Entry 6Z5S (electron microscopy, 2.65 A resolution); this record covers chains C and D of the 32 polymer chains in the assembly.

[Chain C]
Molecule: Light-harvesting complex 1 alpha chain
From: Rhodopseudomonas palustris (strain ATCC BAA-98 / CGA009)
UniProt: Q6N9L4 (Q6N9L4_RHOPA); residues 1-63 here = UniProt positions 1-63
Sequence (63 residues; each row starts with the number of its first residue):
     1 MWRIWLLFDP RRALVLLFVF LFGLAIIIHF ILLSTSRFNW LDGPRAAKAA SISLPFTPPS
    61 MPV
Disordered / not traced: 47-63
Modified residues: Met1 (N-formylmethionine; FME)
Ligand contacts:
  - 6PL ((4S,7R)-4-hydroxy-N,N,N-trimethyl-9-oxo-7-[(palmitoyloxy)methyl]-3,5,8-trioxa-4-phosphahexacosan-1-aminium 4-oxide): Phe8, Arg12, Ala13, Leu16, Leu17, Val19, Phe20
  - bacteriochlorophyll a (BCL), molecule 1: Phe18, Val19, Leu21, Phe22, Ala25, His29, Leu32, Trp40
  - bacteriochlorophyll a (BCL), molecule 2: Leu21, Leu24, Ala25, Ile28, His29, Leu32, Phe38
  - spirilloxanthin (CRT), molecule 1: Met1, Arg3, Ile4, Leu6, Leu7
  - spirilloxanthin (CRT), molecule 2: Leu14, Leu17, Phe18, Phe20, Leu21, Leu24, Ile27, Ile28, Ile31
  - spirilloxanthin (CRT), molecule 3: Phe22, Ala25, Ile26, His29, Phe30
From the paper describing this entry:
  - binding site for bacteriochlorophyll a: His29

[Chain D]
Molecule: Light-harvesting complex 1 beta chain
From: Rhodopseudomonas palustris (strain ATCC BAA-98 / CGA009)
UniProt: Q6N9L5 (Q6N9L5_RHOPA); residues 1-65 here = UniProt positions 1-65
Sequence (65 residues; each row starts with the number of its first residue):
     1 MSDGSISGLS EAEAKEFHSI FVTSFFLFIV VAVVAHILAW MWRPWLPKAT GYAMDSVHQL
    61 TSFLC
Disordered / not traced: 1-4, 53-65
Ligand contacts:
  - bacteriochlorophyll a (BCL), molecule 1: Phe25, Phe28, Ile29, Ala32, His36, Ala39, Trp45, Leu46
  - bacteriochlorophyll a (BCL), molecule 2: Phe28, Val31, Ala32, Ala35, His36, Ala39, Trp42
  - bacteriochlorophyll a (BCL), molecule 3: Val31, Ala35, Leu38, Ala39, Trp42
  - spirilloxanthin (CRT): Glu16, Phe17, Ile20, Phe21, Ser24, Phe25, Phe28
From the paper describing this entry:
  - binding site for bacteriochlorophyll a: His36

[Interface between chain C and chain D]
Residue-residue contacts (32):
  Met1(C) - His18(D)
  Trp2(C) - Glu11(D)
  Trp2(C) - Ala14(D)
  Trp2(C) - Lys15(D)
  Trp2(C) - His18(D)
  Trp5(C) - Ser7(D)  hydrogen bond (backbone-side chain)
  Trp5(C) - Leu9(D)
  Trp5(C) - Ala14(D)
  Trp5(C) - Phe17(D)  hydrophobic
  Trp5(C) - His18(D)
  Trp5(C) - Phe21(D)  hydrophobic
  Leu6(C) - Ser5(D)
  Leu6(C) - Ile6(D)  hydrogen bond (backbone-backbone)
  Leu6(C) - Ser7(D)  hydrogen bond (backbone-backbone)
  Leu6(C) - Leu9(D)
  Leu6(C) - Ala14(D)  hydrophobic
  Leu7(C) - Ile6(D)
  Leu7(C) - Ser7(D)
  Phe8(C) - Ser7(D)
  Asp9(C) - Ser7(D)
  Pro10(C) - Leu9(D)
  Pro10(C) - Phe17(D)  hydrophobic
  Leu14(C) - Phe17(D)  hydrophobic
  Leu14(C) - Phe21(D)  hydrophobic
  Arg37(C) - Arg43(D)  hydrogen bond (backbone-side chain)
  Arg37(C) - Pro44(D)  hydrogen bond (side chain-backbone)
  Arg37(C) - Tyr52(D)
  Phe38(C) - Trp42(D)
  Phe38(C) - Arg43(D)
  Phe38(C) - Pro44(D)
  Phe38(C) - Trp45(D)  hydrophobic
  Trp40(C) - Trp42(D)  hydrophobic
Other interface residues (no listed pair), chain C (16 interface residues in all): Leu17, Leu21, Asn39, Pro44
Other interface residues (no listed pair), chain D (17 interface residues in all): Ser10, Phe28

[Overview]
The interface between chain C and chain D involves 16 residues on one side and 17 on the other, with 5
hydrogen bonds. Polar pairs include Trp5(C)-Ser7(D), Arg37(C)-Arg43(D) and Arg37(C)-Pro44(D). From the paper:
a binding site for bacteriochlorophyll a at His29(C) and His36(D).
Here chain C is Light-harvesting complex 1 alpha chain and chain D is Light-harvesting complex 1 beta chain,
both from Rhodopseudomonas palustris (strain ATCC BAA-98 / CGA009). Entry 6Z5S (RC-LH1(14)-W complex from
Rhodopseudomonas palustris) was determined by electron microscopy, deposited together with 6Z5R.
